PDB entry 7JV6 | electron microscopy, 3.00 A resolution | chains A and H of the 9 polymer chains in the assembly

== Chain A ==
Protein: Spike glycoprotein
Organism: Severe acute respiratory syndrome coronavirus 2
UniProtKB: P0DTC2 (SPIKE_SARS2); numbering as in UniProt (aligned over 14-1211)
Amino-acid sequence (1281 residues; each row starts with the number of its first residue; numbers below 1 keep their minus sign (Met-18 is residue -18)):
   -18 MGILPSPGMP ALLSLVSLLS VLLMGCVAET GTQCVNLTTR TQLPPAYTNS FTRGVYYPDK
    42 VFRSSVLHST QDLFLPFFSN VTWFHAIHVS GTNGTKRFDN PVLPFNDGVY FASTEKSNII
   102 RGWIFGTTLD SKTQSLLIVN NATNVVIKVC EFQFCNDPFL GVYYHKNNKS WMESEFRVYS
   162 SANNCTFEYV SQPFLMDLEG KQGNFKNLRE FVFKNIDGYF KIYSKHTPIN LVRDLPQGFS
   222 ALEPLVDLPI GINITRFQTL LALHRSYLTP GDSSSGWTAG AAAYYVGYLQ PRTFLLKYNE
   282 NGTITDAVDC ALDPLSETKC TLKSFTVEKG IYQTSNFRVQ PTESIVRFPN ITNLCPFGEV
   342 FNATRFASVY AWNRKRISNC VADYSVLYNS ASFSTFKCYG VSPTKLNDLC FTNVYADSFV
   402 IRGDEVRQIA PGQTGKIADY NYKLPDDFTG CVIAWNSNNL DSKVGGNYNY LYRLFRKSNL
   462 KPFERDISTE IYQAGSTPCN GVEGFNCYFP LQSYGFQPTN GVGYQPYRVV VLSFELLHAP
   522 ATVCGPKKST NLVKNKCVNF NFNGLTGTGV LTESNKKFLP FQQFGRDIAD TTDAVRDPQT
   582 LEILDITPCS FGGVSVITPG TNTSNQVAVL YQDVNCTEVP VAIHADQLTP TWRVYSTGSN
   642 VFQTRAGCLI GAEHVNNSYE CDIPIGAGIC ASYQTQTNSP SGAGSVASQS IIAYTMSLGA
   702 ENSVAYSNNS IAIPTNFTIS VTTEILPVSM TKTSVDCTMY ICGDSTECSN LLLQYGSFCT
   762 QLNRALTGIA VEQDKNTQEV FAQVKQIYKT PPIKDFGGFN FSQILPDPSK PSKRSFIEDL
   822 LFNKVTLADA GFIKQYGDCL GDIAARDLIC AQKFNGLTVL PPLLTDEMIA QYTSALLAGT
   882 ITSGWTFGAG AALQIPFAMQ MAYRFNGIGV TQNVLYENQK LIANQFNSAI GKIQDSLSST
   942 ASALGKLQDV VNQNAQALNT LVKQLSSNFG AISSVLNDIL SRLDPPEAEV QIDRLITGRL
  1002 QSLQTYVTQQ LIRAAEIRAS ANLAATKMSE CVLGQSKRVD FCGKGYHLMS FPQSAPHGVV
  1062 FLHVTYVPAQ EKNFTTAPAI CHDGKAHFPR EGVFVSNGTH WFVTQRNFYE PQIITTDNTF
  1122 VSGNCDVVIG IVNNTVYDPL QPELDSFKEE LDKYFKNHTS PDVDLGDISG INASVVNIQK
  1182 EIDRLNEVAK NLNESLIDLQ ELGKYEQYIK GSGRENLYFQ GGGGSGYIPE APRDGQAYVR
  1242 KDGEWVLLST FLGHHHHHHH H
Unresolved in the structure: -18 to 26, 70-79, 109-115, 144-164, 173-185, 246-262, 445-446, 468-479, 502, 621-640, 677-689, 828-853, 1146-1262
Differences from the reference sequence: expression tag (-18 to 13, 1212-1262); engineered mutation Ser682 (Arg in P0DTC2), Gly683 (Arg in P0DTC2), Gly685 (Arg in P0DTC2), Pro986 (Lys in P0DTC2), Pro987 (Val in P0DTC2)
Disulfides: Cys131-Cys166, Cys291-Cys301, Cys336-Cys361, Cys379-Cys432, Cys391-Cys525, Cys480-Cys488, Cys538-Cys590, Cys617-Cys649, Cys662-Cys671, Cys738-Cys760, Cys743-Cys749, Cys1032-Cys1043, Cys1082-Cys1126
Covalently attached groups: N-acetylglucosamine (NAG) linked to Asn61, Asn122, Asn165, Asn234, Asn282, Asn331, Asn343, Asn603, Asn616, Asn657, Asn709, Asn717, Asn801, Asn1074, Asn1098, Asn1134
Small-molecule neighbours: N-acetylglucosamine (NAG; 2-acetamido-2-deoxy-beta-D-glucopyranose): Arg457, Lys462, Glu465
UniProt features mapped onto this chain:
  - region: Asn280 to Cys301 (Putative superantigen), Arg403 to Asp405 (Integrin-binding motif), Asn448 to Phe456 (Immunodominant HLA epitope recognized by the CD8+), Pro681, Ala684 (Putative superantigen), Ser816 to Tyr837 (Fusion peptide 1), Lys835 to Phe855 (Fusion peptide 2), Asp1163 to Glu1202 (Heptad repeat 2)
  - site: Arg815, Ser816 (Cleavage)
  - glycosylation: Asn17 (N-linked (GlcNAc...) (complex) asparagine), Asn61 (N-linked (GlcNAc...) (hybrid) asparagine), Asn74 (N-linked (GlcNAc...) (complex) asparagine), Asn122 (N-linked (GlcNAc...) (hybrid) asparagine), Asn149 (N-linked (GlcNAc...) (complex) asparagine), Asn165 (N-linked (GlcNAc...) (complex) asparagine), Asn234 (N-linked (GlcNAc...) (high mannose) asparagine), Asn282 (N-linked (GlcNAc...) (complex) asparagine), Thr323 (O-linked (GalNAc) threonine), Ser325 (O-linked (HexNAc...) serine), Asn331 (N-linked (GlcNAc...) (complex) asparagine), Asn343 (N-linked (GlcNAc...) (complex) asparagine), Asn603 (N-linked (GlcNAc...) (hybrid) asparagine), Asn616 (N-linked (GlcNAc...) (complex) asparagine), Asn657 (N-linked (GlcNAc...) (complex) asparagine), Thr676 (O-linked (GlcNAc...) threonine), Thr678 (O-linked (GlcNAc...) threonine), Asn709 (N-linked (GlcNAc...) (high mannose) asparagine), Asn717 (N-linked (GlcNAc...) (hybrid) asparagine), Asn801 (N-linked (GlcNAc...) (hybrid) asparagine) and 6 more in UniProt
From the paper describing this entry:
  - post-translational modification sites: Asn343

== Chain H ==
Protein: S2H13 Fab heavy chain
Organism: Homo sapiens
Notes: antibody fragment or engineered binder
Amino-acid sequence (120 residues; each row starts with the number of its first residue):
     1 EVQLVESGGD SVQPGGSLRL SCAAAGFTFS SYWMNWVRQA PGKGLEWVAN IKQDGSEKYY
    61 VDSVKGRFTI SRDNAKNSLY LQMNSLRAED TAVYYCALSS GYSGYAGNYW GQGTLVTVSS
Unresolved in the structure: 1, 120
Disulfides: Cys22-Cys96

== How chain A and chain H interact ==
Pairs across the interface - 7 pairs, chain A then chain H:
  Asn481(A) - Gly26(H)
  Asn481(A) - Phe27(H)
  Glu484(A) - Ser100(H)
  Gly485(A) - Ser100(H)
  Phe486(A) - Ser100(H)  hydrogen bond (backbone-backbone)
  Phe486(A) - Gly101(H)
  Phe486(A) - Tyr102(H)
Also at the interface, not in a pair above, chain A (5 interface residues in all): Gly482
Also at the interface, not in a pair above, chain H (6 interface residues in all): Val2

== Overview ==
Chain A and chain H form an interface of 5 and 6 residues respectively, with 1 hydrogen bond. Its one hydrogen
bond, Phe486(A)-Ser100(H), is backbone to backbone. Chain A binds N-acetylglucosamine. N-acetylglucosamine is
covalently linked to Asn61(A), Asn122(A), Asn165(A), Asn234(A), Asn282(A) and Asn331(A) and 10 more. From the
paper: a modification site at Asn343(A).
Chain A is Spike glycoprotein (Severe acute respiratory syndrome coronavirus 2) and chain H is S2H13 Fab heavy
chain (Homo sapiens); the structure, SARS-CoV-2 spike in complex with the S2H13 neutralizing antibody (closed
conformation), was determined by electron microscopy (same publication as 7JV2, 7JV4, 7JW0 and 7JXC).
